Entry 5FKM (X-ray diffraction, 1.63 A resolution); this record covers chain A.

== Chain A ==
Name: Tetracycline repressor, class D
From: Escherichia coli
Reference sequence: C6G9U5 (C6G9U5_ECOLX); numbering as in UniProt (aligned over 3-208)
Sequence (207 residues; row label = number of the first residue in the row):
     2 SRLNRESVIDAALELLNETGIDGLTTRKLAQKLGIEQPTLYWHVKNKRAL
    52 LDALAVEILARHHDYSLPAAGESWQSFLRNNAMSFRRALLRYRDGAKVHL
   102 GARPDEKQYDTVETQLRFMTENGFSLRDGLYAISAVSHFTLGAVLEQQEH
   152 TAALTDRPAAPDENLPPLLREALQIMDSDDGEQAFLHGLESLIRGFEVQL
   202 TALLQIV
Unresolved in the structure: 161-164
Construct notes: expression tag (2); engineered mutation Ala103 (Thr in C6G9U5)
Metal / ion sites: Mg2+: His100 (together with 5a,6-anhydrotetracycline)
Residues lining bound ligands: 5a,6-anhydrotetracycline (TDC): Leu60, His64, Ser67, Asn82, Phe86, His100, Arg104, Pro105, Gln109, Thr112, Val113, Gln116, Leu117, Leu131, Ile134, Ser138, Glu147, Leu170, Leu174, Met177

== Summary ==
Ligands of chain A: 5a,6-anhydrotetracycline.
Chain A is Tetracycline repressor, class D (Escherichia coli); the structure, TetR(D) T103A mutant in complex
with anhydrotetracycline and magnesium, I4(1)22, was determined by X-ray diffraction together with 5FKK, 5FKL,
5FKN and 5FKO from the same study.
